PDB entry 7PBP | electron microscopy, 3.20 A resolution | chains D and G of the 10 polymer chains in the assembly

Chain D:
Name: Holliday junction ATP-dependent DNA helicase RuvB
Source organism: Streptococcus thermophilus
Notes: EC 3.6.4.12
Reference sequence: A0A2U2MES7 (A0A2U2MES7_STRTR); residues 19-333 here = UniProt positions 19-333
Sequence (315 residues; each row starts with the number of its first residue):
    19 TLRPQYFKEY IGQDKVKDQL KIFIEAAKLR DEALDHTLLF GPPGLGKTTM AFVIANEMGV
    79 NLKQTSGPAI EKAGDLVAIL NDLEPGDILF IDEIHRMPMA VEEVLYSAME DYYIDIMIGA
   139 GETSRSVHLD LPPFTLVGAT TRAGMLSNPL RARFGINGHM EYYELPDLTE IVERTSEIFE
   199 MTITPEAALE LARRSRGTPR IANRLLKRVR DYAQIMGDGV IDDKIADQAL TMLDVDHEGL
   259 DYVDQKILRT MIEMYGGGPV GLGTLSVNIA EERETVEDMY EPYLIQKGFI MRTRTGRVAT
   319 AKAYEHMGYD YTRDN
Disordered / not traced: 332-333
Ion coordination: Mg2+: Thr66 (together with ATP-gamma-S)
Residues lining bound ligands: ATP-gamma-S (AGS; phosphothiophosphoric acid-adenylate ester): Leu20, Arg21, Pro22, Tyr28, Ile29, Pro60, Pro61, Gly62, Leu63, Gly64, Lys65, Thr66, Thr67, Thr159, Tyr181, Ile189, Pro217, Arg218, Asn221

Chain G:
Name: Holliday junction ATP-dependent DNA helicase RuvA
Source organism: Salmonella typhimurium
Notes: EC 3.6.4.12
Reference sequence: A0A0M0QTS9 (A0A0M0QTS9_SALTM); numbering as in UniProt (aligned over 156-203)
Sequence (54 residues; row label = number of the first residue in the row):
   156 SEDAEQEAVA ALVALGYKPQ EASRMVSKIA RPDASSETLI RDALRAALHH HHHH
Disordered / not traced: 204-209
Differences from the reference sequence: expression tag (204-209)

Interface between chain D and chain G:
Pairs across the interface (14):
  Ala91(D) - Leu170(G)
  Gly92(D) - Leu170(G)  hydrogen bond (backbone-backbone)
  Gly92(D) - Tyr172(G)
  Ala96(D) - Leu203(G)
  Ile97(D) - Leu203(G)
  Asn99(D) - Arg196(G)
  Asp100(D) - Leu203(G)
  Ile134(D) - Ala169(G)  hydrophobic
  Ile134(D) - Leu170(G)  hydrophobic
  Met135(D) - Ala169(G)
  Ile136(D) - Ala165(G)
  Arg143(D) - Glu162(G)  salt bridge
  Leu147(D) - Glu192(G)
  Asp148(D) - Arg196(G)  hydrogen bond (backbone-side chain)
Also at the interface, not in a pair above, chain D (16 interface residues in all): Lys90, Asp93, Val95, His146
Also at the interface, not in a pair above, chain G (12 interface residues in all): Ala166, Gly171, Ile195, Leu199

Overview:
The interface between chain D and chain G involves 16 residues on one side and 12 on the other; the contacts
include 2 hydrogen bonds and 1 salt bridge. Polar pairs include Arg143(D)-Glu162(G), Asp148(D)-Arg196(G) and
Gly92(D)-Leu170(G). Ligands of chain D: ATP-gamma-S.
Chain D is Holliday junction ATP-dependent DNA helicase RuvB (Streptococcus thermophilus) and chain G is
Holliday junction ATP-dependent DNA helicase RuvA (Salmonella typhimurium); the structure, RuvAB branch
migration motor complexed to the Holliday junction - RuvB AAA+ state s5 [t2 dataset], was determined by
electron microscopy together with 7PBL, 7PBM, 7PBN, 7PBO, 7PBQ, 7PBR and 3 further entries from the same
study.
